PDB entry 2WP0 | X-ray diffraction, 2.67 A resolution | chains A and B of the 4 polymer chains in the assembly

# Chain A (and B)
Protein: HOBA
From: Helicobacter pylori
Notes: chain B of this document is another copy of the same molecule, construct and numbering; everything in this record applies to it too
UniProtKB: O25828 (O25828_HELPY); residues 1-180 here = UniProt positions 1-180
Chain sequence (180 residues; row label = number of the first residue in the row):
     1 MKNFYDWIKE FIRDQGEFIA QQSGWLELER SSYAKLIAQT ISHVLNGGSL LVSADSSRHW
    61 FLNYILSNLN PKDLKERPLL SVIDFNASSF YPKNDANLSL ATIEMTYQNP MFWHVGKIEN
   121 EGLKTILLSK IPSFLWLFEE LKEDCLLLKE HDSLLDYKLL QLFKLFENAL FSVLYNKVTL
Sequence notes: conflict Ile12 (Val in O25828)
Metal / ion sites: Na+ near Tyr107 (its only coordinating residue here)
UniProt features mapped onto this chain:
  - binding site (Ca(2+)): Glu17, Glu27, Glu140, Glu143, Asn176
Reported in the primary citation:
  - mutagenesis - A101E, L174A: unchanged binding to Chromosomal replication initiator protein dnaa
  - mutagenesis - L80R: abolished binding to AD-HobA
  - mutagenesis - A101E, L174A: unchanged growth

# How chain A and chain B interact
Residue-residue contacts (92):
  Met1(A) - Asn176(B)
  Met1(A) - Lys177(B)  hydrogen bond (backbone-backbone)
  Met1(A) - Val178(B)
  Met1(A) - Thr179(B)  hydrogen bond
  Lys2(A) - Val178(B)
  Lys2(A) - Thr179(B)  hydrogen bond (backbone-backbone)
  Asn3(A) - Thr179(B)
  Phe4(A) - Ala34(B)
  Phe4(A) - Ala169(B)  hydrophobic
  Phe4(A) - Val178(B)  hydrophobic
  Phe4(A) - Thr179(B)  hydrogen bond (backbone-backbone)
  Phe4(A) - Leu180(B)  hydrophobic
  Tyr5(A) - Ala38(B)
  Trp7(A) - Asn168(B)
  Trp7(A) - Ala169(B)  hydrophobic
  Trp7(A) - Ser172(B)
  Trp7(A) - Val178(B)  hydrophobic
  Ile8(A) - Tyr33(B)  hydrophobic
  Ile8(A) - Leu165(B)  hydrophobic
  Lys9(A) - Arg30(B)  hydrogen bond (backbone-side chain)
  Phe11(A) - Asn168(B)
  Ile12(A) - Leu26(B)  hydrophobic
  Ile12(A) - Glu27(B)
  Ile12(A) - Arg30(B)
  Ile12(A) - Tyr33(B)
  Ile12(A) - Leu165(B)  hydrophobic
  Arg13(A) - Glu27(B)
  Arg13(A) - Arg30(B)
  Gln15(A) - Gln161(B)  hydrogen bond (side chain-backbone)
  Gln15(A) - Leu165(B)
  Gly16(A) - Ser23(B)  hydrogen bond (backbone-side chain)
  Ile19(A) - Ile19(B)  hydrophobic
  Ile19(A) - Gln161(B)
  Ala20(A) - Ala20(B)  hydrophobic
  Ala20(A) - Ser23(B)
  Ser23(A) - Gly16(B)  hydrogen bond (side chain-backbone)
  Ser23(A) - Ala20(B)
  Leu26(A) - Ile12(B)  hydrophobic
  Glu27(A) - Ile12(B)
  Glu27(A) - Arg13(B)
  Arg30(A) - Lys9(B)  hydrogen bond (side chain-backbone)
  Arg30(A) - Ile12(B)
  Arg30(A) - Arg13(B)
  Tyr33(A) - Ile8(B)  hydrophobic
  Tyr33(A) - Ile12(B)
  Ala34(A) - Phe4(B)
  Ile37(A) - Ile8(B)  hydrophobic
  Ala38(A) - Tyr5(B)
  Ser56(A) - Lys72(B)
  His59(A) - Asn63(B)
  Trp60(A) - Trp60(B)
  Trp60(A) - Asn63(B)
  Trp60(A) - Tyr64(B)
  Asn63(A) - His59(B)
  Asn63(A) - Trp60(B)
  Tyr64(A) - Trp60(B)
  Tyr64(A) - Asp156(B)  hydrogen bond
  Lys72(A) - Ser56(B)
  Asp156(A) - Tyr64(B)  hydrogen bond
  Asp156(A) - Leu160(B)
  Asp156(A) - Lys164(B)  salt bridge
  Tyr157(A) - Tyr157(B)
  Tyr157(A) - Leu160(B)  hydrophobic
  Tyr157(A) - Gln161(B)  hydrogen bond (side chain-backbone)
  Tyr157(A) - Lys164(B)
  Leu160(A) - Asp156(B)
  Leu160(A) - Tyr157(B)  hydrophobic
  Leu160(A) - Leu160(B)  hydrophobic
  Gln161(A) - Gln15(B)  hydrogen bond (backbone-side chain)
  Gln161(A) - Ile19(B)
  Gln161(A) - Tyr157(B)  hydrogen bond (backbone-side chain)
  Lys164(A) - Gln15(B)
  Lys164(A) - Asp156(B)  salt bridge
  Lys164(A) - Tyr157(B)
  Leu165(A) - Ile8(B)  hydrophobic
  Leu165(A) - Phe11(B)  hydrophobic
  Leu165(A) - Ile12(B)  hydrophobic
  Leu165(A) - Gln15(B)
  Asn168(A) - Trp7(B)
  Asn168(A) - Phe11(B)
  Ala169(A) - Phe4(B)  hydrophobic
  Ala169(A) - Trp7(B)  hydrophobic
  Ser172(A) - Trp7(B)
  Asn176(A) - Met1(B)
  Val178(A) - Lys2(B)
  Val178(A) - Phe4(B)  hydrophobic
  Val178(A) - Trp7(B)  hydrophobic
  Thr179(A) - Met1(B)
  Thr179(A) - Lys2(B)  hydrogen bond (backbone-backbone)
  Thr179(A) - Asn3(B)
  Thr179(A) - Phe4(B)  hydrogen bond (backbone-backbone)
  Leu180(A) - Phe4(B)  hydrophobic
Interface residues without a listed pair, chain A (49 interface residues in all): Glu10, Lys35, Ile41, Ser67, Asn68, Ser153, Lys177
Interface residues without a listed pair, chain B (48 interface residues in all): Lys35, Ile37, Ile41, Ser67, Asn68, Ser153

# In short
49 residues of chain A face 48 of chain B across their interface, with 16 hydrogen bonds and 2 salt bridges.
Among the polar pairs are Asp156(A)-Lys164(B), Met1(A)-Thr179(B) and Lys9(A)-Arg30(B). The paper reports that
L80R of chain A abolishes binding to AD-HobA; A101E and L174A of chain A leave binding to Chromosomal
replication initiator protein dnaa unchanged.
Both chains are HOBA (Helicobacter pylori). Entry 2WP0 (Crystal structure of a HobA-DnaA (domain I-II) complex
from Helicobacter pylori) was determined by X-ray diffraction.
